Entry 3WIN (X-ray diffraction, 3.50 A resolution); this record covers chains E and C of the 5 polymer chains in the assembly.

# Chain E
Name: HA3
Source organism: Clostridium botulinum B
UniProtKB: Q33CP8 (Q33CP8_CLOBO); residues 196-626 here = UniProt positions 196-626
Amino-acid sequence (431 residues; numbered 196 to 626; the number before each row is that of its first residue):
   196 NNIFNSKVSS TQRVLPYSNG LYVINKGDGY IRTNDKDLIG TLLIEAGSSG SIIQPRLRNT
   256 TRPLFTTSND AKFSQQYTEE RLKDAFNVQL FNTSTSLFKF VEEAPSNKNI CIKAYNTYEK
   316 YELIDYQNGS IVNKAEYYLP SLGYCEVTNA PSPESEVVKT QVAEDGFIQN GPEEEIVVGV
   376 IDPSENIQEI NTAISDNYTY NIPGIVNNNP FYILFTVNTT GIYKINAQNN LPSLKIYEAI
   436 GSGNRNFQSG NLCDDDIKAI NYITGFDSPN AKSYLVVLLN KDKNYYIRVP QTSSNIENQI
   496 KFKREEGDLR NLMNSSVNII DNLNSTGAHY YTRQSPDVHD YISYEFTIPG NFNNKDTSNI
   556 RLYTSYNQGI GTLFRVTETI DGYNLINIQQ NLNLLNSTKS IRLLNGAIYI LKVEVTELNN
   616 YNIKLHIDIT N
Unresolved in the structure: 196-207

# Chain C
Name: 17 kD hemagglutinin component
Source organism: Clostridium botulinum B
UniProtKB: Q45841 (Q45841_CLOBO); numbering as in UniProt (aligned over 2-146)
Amino-acid sequence (168 residues; numbered -21 to 146; the number before each row is that of its first residue; numbers below 1 keep their minus sign (Met-21 is residue -21)):
   -21 MGSSHHHHHH SSGLVPRGSH MASSAERTFL PNGNYNIKSI FSGSLYLSPV SGSLTFSNES
    39 SANNQKWNVE YMAENRCFKI SNVAEPNKYL SYDNFGFISL DSLSNRCYWF PIKIAVNTYI
    99 MLSLNKVNEL DYAWDIYDTN ENILSQPLLL LPNFDIYNSN QMFKLEKI
Unresolved in the structure: -21 to 4, 146
Differences from the reference sequence: expression tag (-21 to 1)

# Chain E / chain C interface
Pairs across the interface - 35 pairs, chain E then chain C:
  Thr542(E) - Val94(C)
  Asn546(E) - Lys142(C)  hydrogen bond
  Phe547(E) - Ile18(C)
  Phe547(E) - Ala93(C)  hydrophobic
  Phe547(E) - Thr96(C)
  Phe547(E) - Met140(C)  hydrophobic
  Asn548(E) - Ile18(C)
  Asn549(E) - Ile18(C)
  Asn549(E) - Ser137(C)
  Asn549(E) - Met140(C)
  Lys550(E) - Glu119(C)  salt bridge
  Arg570(E) - Ile92(C)  hydrogen bond (side chain-backbone)
  Thr572(E) - Lys91(C)
  Thr572(E) - Ile92(C)
  Thr572(E) - Ile134(C)
  Glu573(E) - Phe7(C)
  Glu573(E) - Ile90(C)
  Glu573(E) - Lys91(C)  hydrogen bond (backbone-backbone)
  Thr574(E) - Phe7(C)
  Thr574(E) - Phe88(C)
  Thr574(E) - Pro89(C)
  Thr574(E) - Ile90(C)
  Ile575(E) - Phe7(C)
  Ile575(E) - Tyr49(C)  hydrophobic
  Ile575(E) - Arg54(C)
  Ile575(E) - Phe56(C)  hydrophobic
  Ile575(E) - Phe88(C)  hydrophobic
  Asp576(E) - Arg54(C)  salt bridge
  Asp576(E) - Phe88(C)
  Ile581(E) - Ile134(C)  hydrophobic
  Ile581(E) - Tyr135(C)
  Gly601(E) - Ala93(C)
  Gly601(E) - Val94(C)  hydrogen bond (backbone-backbone)
  Ala602(E) - Ala93(C)  hydrophobic
  Ile603(E) - Lys91(C)
Also at the interface, not in a pair above, chain E (17 interface residues in all): Val571
The authors on this interface:
  - residue pairs: Phe547(E)-Ile18(C) (hydrophobic contact), Lys550(E)-Glu119(C) (hydrogen bond), Asp576(E)-Arg54(C) (hydrogen bond), Ile92(C)-Phe547(E) (hydrophobic contact), Ala93(C)-Phe547(E) (hydrophobic contact)
  - interface residues, chain E: Ile565(E), Ile575(E)
  - interface residues, chain C: Phe7(C), Phe56(C), Phe88(C)

# Overview
The interface between chain E and chain C involves 17 residues on one side and 19 on the other; the contacts
include 4 hydrogen bonds and 2 salt bridges. Polar contacts include Lys550(E)-Glu119(C), Asp576(E)-Arg54(C)
and Asn546(E)-Lys142(C). The authors report hydrophobic contacts between Phe547(E) and Ile18(C), Ile92(C) and
Phe547(E) and Ala93(C) and Phe547(E); hydrogen bonds between Lys550(E) and Glu119(C) and Asp576(E) and
Arg54(C). From the paper: interface residues Ile565(E), Ile575(E) and Phe7(C) among others.
Chain E is HA3 and chain C is 17 kD hemagglutinin component, both from Clostridium botulinum B; the structure,
Clostridium botulinum Hemagglutinin, was determined by X-ray diffraction.
